PDB entry 8SMZ | electron microscopy, 3.20 A resolution | chains F and I of the 12 polymer chains in the assembly

[Chain F]
Protein: Histone H4
From: Homo sapiens
UniProt: P62805 (H4_HUMAN); residues 0-102 here correspond to UniProt positions 1-103 (UniProt number = residue number + 1)
Sequence (107 residues; numbered -4 to 102; the number before each row is that of its first residue; numbers below 1 keep their minus sign (Gly-4 is residue -4)):
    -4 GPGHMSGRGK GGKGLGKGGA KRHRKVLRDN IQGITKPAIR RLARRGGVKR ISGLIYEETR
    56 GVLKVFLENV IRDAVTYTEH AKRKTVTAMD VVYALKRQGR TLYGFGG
Unresolved in the structure: -4 to 20
Differences from the reference sequence: expression tag (-4 to -1)
Curated features (UniProtKB/Swiss-Prot):
  - DNA-binding region: Lys16 to Lys20
  - modified residue: Ser1 (N-acetylserine), Arg3 (Asymmetric dimethylarginine), Lys5 (N6-(2-hydroxyisobutyryl)lysine), Lys8 (N6-(2-hydroxyisobutyryl)lysine), Lys12 (N6-(2-hydroxyisobutyryl)lysine), Lys16 (N6-(2-hydroxyisobutyryl)lysine), Lys20 (N6,N6,N6-trimethyllysine), Lys31 (N6-(2-hydroxyisobutyryl)lysine), Lys44 (N6-(2-hydroxyisobutyryl)lysine), Ser47 (Phosphoserine), Tyr51 (Phosphotyrosine), Lys59 (N6-(2-hydroxyisobutyryl)lysine), Lys77 (N6-(2-hydroxyisobutyryl)lysine), Lys79 (N6-(2-hydroxyisobutyryl)lysine), Thr80 (Phosphothreonine), Tyr88 (Phosphotyrosine), Lys91 (N6-(2-hydroxyisobutyryl)lysine)
  - cross-link (Glycyl lysine isopeptide (Lys-Gly)): Lys12 (interchain with G-Cter in SUMO2), Lys20 (interchain with G-Cter in SUMO2), Lys31 (interchain with G-Cter in SUMO2), Lys59 (interchain with G-Cter in SUMO2), Lys79 (interchain with G-Cter in SUMO2), Lys91 (interchain with G-Cter in SUMO2)

[Chain I]
Molecule: 147-nt DNA strand
From: Homo sapiens
Sequence (147 nucleotides; numbered -73 to 73; the number before each row is that of its first residue; numbers below 1 keep their minus sign (DA-73 is residue -73)):
   -73 ATCGAGAATC CCGGTGCCGA GGCCGCTCAA TTGGTCGTAG ACAGCTCTAG CACCGCTTAA
   -13 ACGCACGTAC GCGCTGTCCC CCGCGTTTTA ACCGCCAAGG GGATTACTCC CTAGTCTCCA
    47 GGCACGTGTC AGATATATAC ATCCGAT

[Chain F / chain I interface]
Contacting residue pairs (12; chain F residue first):
  Arg35(F) - DC8(I)  salt bridge to the phosphate
  Lys44(F) - DC8(I)  phosphate contact
  Arg45(F) - DC7(I)  hydrogen bond to the sugar
  Arg45(F) - DC8(I)  phosphate contact
  Ile46(F) - DC7(I)  sugar contact
  Ile46(F) - DC8(I)  hydrogen bond to the phosphate
  Ser47(F) - DC7(I)  phosphate contact
  Gly48(F) - DC7(I)  hydrogen bond to the phosphate
  Arg78(F) - DG28(I)  phosphate contact
  Lys79(F) - DG27(I)  phosphate contact
  Lys79(F) - DG28(I)  hydrogen bond to the phosphate
  Thr80(F) - DG28(I)  hydrogen bond to the phosphate
Other interface residues (no listed pair), chain F (10 interface residues in all): Lys77

[Summary]
Chain F and chain I form an interface of 10 and 4 residues respectively, with 5 hydrogen bonds and 1 salt
bridge. Polar contacts include Arg45(F)-DC7(I), Ile46(F)-DC8(I) and Gly48(F)-DC7(I). Curated annotation
(UniProt) lists a DNA-binding region on chain F.
Chain F is Histone H4 and chain I is a 147-nt DNA strand, both from Homo sapiens; the structure, Cryo-EM
structure of the human nucleosome core particle in complex with RNF168 and UbcH5c~Ub (UbcH5c chemically ...,
was determined by electron microscopy, deposited together with 8SMW, 8SMX, 8SMY, 8SN0, 8SN1, 8SN2 and 3
further entries.
